4KEJ - chain A; structure by X-ray diffraction, 2.55 A resolution.

# Chain A
Molecule: Ryanodine receptor 2
Source organism: Mus musculus
Notes: fragment: N-terminal domain
UniProt: E9Q401 (RYR2_MOUSE); residue numbers follow UniProt; this construct covers 1-217
Chain sequence (217 residues; row label = number of the first residue in the row):
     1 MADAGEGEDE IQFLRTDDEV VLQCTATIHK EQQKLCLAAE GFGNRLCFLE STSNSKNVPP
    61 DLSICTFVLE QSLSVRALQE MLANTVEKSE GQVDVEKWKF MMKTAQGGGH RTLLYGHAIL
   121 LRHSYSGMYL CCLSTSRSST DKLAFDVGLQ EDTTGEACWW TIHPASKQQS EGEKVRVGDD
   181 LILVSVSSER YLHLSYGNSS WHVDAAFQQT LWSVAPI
Not modelled in the structure: 1-11, 54-57, 87-109, 138-141, 167-169
Construct notes: engineered mutation Gln169 (Arg in E9Q401)
Curated features (UniProtKB/Swiss-Prot):
  - mutagenesis: Ala77 (A77V: No change to global protein fold or protein stability. Alters local protein folding), Val186 (V186M: No change to global protein fold or protein stability. Alters local protein folding)
Reported in the primary citation:
  - disease-associated variants - R169Q (citing earlier work)

# In short
From UniProt: 2 mutagenesis sites.
Chain A is Ryanodine receptor 2 (Mus musculus); the structure, Crystal structure of mouse Ryanodine Receptor 2
(1-217) disease mutant R169Q, was determined by X-ray diffraction together with 4KEI and 4KEK from the same
study.
